3S1R - chains B and I of the 12 polymer chains in the assembly; structure by X-ray diffraction, 3.20 A resolution.

[Chain B]
Protein: DNA-directed RNA polymerase II subunit RPB2
From: Saccharomyces cerevisiae
Notes: EC 2.7.7.6
Reference sequence: P08518 (RPB2_YEAST); residue numbers follow UniProt; this construct covers 1-1224
Amino-acid sequence (1224 residues; numbered 1 to 1224; the number before each row is that of its first residue):
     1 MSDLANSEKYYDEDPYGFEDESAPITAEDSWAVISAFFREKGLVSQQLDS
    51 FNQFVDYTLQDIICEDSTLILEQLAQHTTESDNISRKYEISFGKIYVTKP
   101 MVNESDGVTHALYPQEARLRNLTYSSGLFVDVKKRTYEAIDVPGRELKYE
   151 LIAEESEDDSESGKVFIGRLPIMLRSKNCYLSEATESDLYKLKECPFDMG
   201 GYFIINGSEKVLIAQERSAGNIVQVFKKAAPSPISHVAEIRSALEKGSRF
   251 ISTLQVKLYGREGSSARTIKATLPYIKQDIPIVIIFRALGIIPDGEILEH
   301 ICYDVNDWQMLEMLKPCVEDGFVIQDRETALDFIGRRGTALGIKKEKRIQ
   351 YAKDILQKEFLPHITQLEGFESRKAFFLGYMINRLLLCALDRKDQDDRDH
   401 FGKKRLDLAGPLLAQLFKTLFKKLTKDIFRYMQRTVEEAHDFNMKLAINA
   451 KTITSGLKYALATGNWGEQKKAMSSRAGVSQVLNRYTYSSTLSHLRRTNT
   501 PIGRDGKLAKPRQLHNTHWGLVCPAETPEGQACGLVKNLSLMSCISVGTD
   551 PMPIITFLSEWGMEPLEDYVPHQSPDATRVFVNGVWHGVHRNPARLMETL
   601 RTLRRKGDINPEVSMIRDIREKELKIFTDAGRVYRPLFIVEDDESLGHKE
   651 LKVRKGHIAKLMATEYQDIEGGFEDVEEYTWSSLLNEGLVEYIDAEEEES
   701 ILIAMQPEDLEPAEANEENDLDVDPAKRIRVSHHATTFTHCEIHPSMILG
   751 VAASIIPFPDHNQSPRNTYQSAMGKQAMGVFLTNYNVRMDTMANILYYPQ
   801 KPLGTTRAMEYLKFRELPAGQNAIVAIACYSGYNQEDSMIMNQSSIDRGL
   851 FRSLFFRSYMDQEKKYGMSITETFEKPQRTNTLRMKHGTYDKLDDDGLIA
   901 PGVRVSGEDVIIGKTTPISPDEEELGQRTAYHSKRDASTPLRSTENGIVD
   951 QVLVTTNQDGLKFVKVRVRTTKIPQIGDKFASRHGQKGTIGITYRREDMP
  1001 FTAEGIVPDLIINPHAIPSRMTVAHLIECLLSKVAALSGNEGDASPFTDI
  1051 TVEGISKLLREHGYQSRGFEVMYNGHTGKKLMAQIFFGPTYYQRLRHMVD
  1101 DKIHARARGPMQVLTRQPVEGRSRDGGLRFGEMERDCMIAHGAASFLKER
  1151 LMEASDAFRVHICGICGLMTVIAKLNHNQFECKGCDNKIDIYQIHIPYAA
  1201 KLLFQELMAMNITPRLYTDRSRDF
Unresolved in the structure: 1-19, 71-88, 142-163, 336-344, 438-445, 503-508, 669-677, 716-721, 920-932
Ion coordination: Zn2+: Cys1163, Cys1166, Cys1182, Cys1185
Ligand contacts: GTP (guanosine-5'-triphosphate): Glu529, Arg766, Tyr769, Ser1019, Arg1020

[Chain I]
Protein: DNA-directed RNA polymerase II subunit RPB9
From: Saccharomyces cerevisiae
Reference sequence: P27999 (RPB9_YEAST); residues 1-122 here = UniProt positions 1-122
Amino-acid sequence (122 residues; numbered 1 to 122; the number before each row is that of its first residue):
     1 MTTFRFCRDCNNMLYPREDKENNRLLFECRTCSYVEEAGSPLVYRHELIT
    51 NIGETAGVVQDIGSDPTLPRSDRECPKCHSRENVFFQSQQRRKDTSMVLF
   101 FVCLSCSHIFTSDQKNKRTQFS
Unresolved in the structure: 1, 121-122
Ion coordination: Zn2+ site 1: Cys7, Cys10, Cys29, Cys32; Zn2+ site 2: Cys75, Cys78, Cys103, Cys106
Curated features (UniProtKB/Swiss-Prot):
  - zinc finger: Cys7 to Cys32 (C4-type), Ser71 to Thr111 (TFIIS-type)
  - binding site (Zn(2+)): Cys7, Cys10, Cys29, Cys32, Cys75, Cys78, Cys103, Cys106
  - modified residue: Ser40 (Phosphoserine)

[Interface between chain B and chain I]
Contacting residue pairs (55):
  Arg287(B) with Asn12(I)
  Pro293(B) with Asn12(I)
  Asp294(B) with Asn11(I); Asn12(I); Met13(I), hydrogen bond (side chain-backbone); Tyr15(I)
  Gly295(B) with Phe6(I); Asn11(I), hydrogen bond (backbone-backbone)
  Glu296(B) with Asn11(I)
  Leu298(B) with Phe6(I), hydrophobic
  Trp308(B) with Thr2(I); Thr3(I); Arg45(I); Glu47(I)
  Gln309(B) with Glu47(I); Thr50(I); Ile52(I)
  Leu311(B) with Phe4(I)
  Glu312(B) with Thr2(I), hydrogen bond; Phe4(I); Tyr44(I); Arg45(I)
  Lys315(B) with Met13(I); Val43(I)
  Val318(B) with Met13(I), hydrophobic; Tyr15(I)
  Glu319(B) with Met13(I); Tyr15(I)
  Phe322(B) with Arg30(I)
  Gln325(B) with Asn12(I), hydrogen bond
  Asp391(B) with Gln90(I), hydrogen bond (backbone-side chain); Arg91(I)
  Arg392(B) with Ile52(I); Gln89(I); Arg91(I)
  Asp394(B) with Arg91(I)
  Ala594(B) with Asp61(I)
  Arg617(B) with Asp61(I), salt bridge
  Ile619(B) with Val59(I); Asp61(I); Ser64(I); Asp65(I)
  Arg620(B) with Gly57(I); Ile62(I); Asp65(I), salt bridge; Leu68(I); Gln89(I), hydrogen bond
  Lys622(B) with Val59(I)
  Glu699(B) with Thr67(I)
  Ser700(B) with Pro66(I); Thr67(I)
  Ile701(B) with Thr67(I)
  Leu702(B) with Pro66(I)
  Thr737(B) with Pro66(I), hydrogen bond (side chain-backbone)
  Thr739(B) with Pro66(I)
Other interface residues (no listed pair), chain B (30 interface residues in all): Lys393
Other interface residues (no listed pair), chain I (33 interface residues in all): Cys10, Thr31, Gly53, Arg70, Phe86, Arg92

[In short]
Chain B and chain I form an interface of 30 and 33 residues respectively, with 7 hydrogen bonds and 2 salt
bridges. Among the polar pairs are Arg617(B)-Asp61(I), Arg620(B)-Asp65(I) and Asp294(B)-Met13(I). Chain B
binds GTP. Curated annotation (UniProt) lists 8 Zn2+-binding residues on chain I.
Chain B is DNA-directed RNA polymerase II subunit RPB2 and chain I is DNA-directed RNA polymerase II subunit
RPB9, both from Saccharomyces cerevisiae; the structure, RNA Polymerase II Initiation Complex with a 5-nt
3'-deoxy RNA soaked with GTP, was determined by X-ray diffraction together with 3RZD, 3RZO, 3S14, 3S15, 3S16,
3S17 and 5 further entries from the same study.
